7NJN - chains a and d of the 20 polymer chains in the assembly; structure by electron microscopy, 2.64 A resolution.

[Chain a]
Name: ATP synthase subunit a
Source organism: Mycolicibacterium smegmatis MC2 155
UniProtKB: A0R206 (A0R206_MYCS2); residue numbers follow UniProt; this construct covers 1-252
Sequence (252 residues; row label = number of the first residue in the row):
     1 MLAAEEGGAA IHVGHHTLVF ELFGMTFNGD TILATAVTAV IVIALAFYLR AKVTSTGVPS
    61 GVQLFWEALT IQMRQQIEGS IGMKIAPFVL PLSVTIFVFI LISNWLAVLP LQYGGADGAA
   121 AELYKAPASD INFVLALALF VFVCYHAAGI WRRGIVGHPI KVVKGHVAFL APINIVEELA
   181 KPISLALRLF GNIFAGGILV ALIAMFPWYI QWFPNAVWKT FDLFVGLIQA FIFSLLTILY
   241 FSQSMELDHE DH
Not modelled in the structure: 1-9, 248-252
From the paper describing this entry:
  - catalytic residues: H12, H15, H16, D30, N104, Q112, D117, E122, K125, H146, R153, K161, H166, N174, E177, E178, K181, S184, K219, D222, Q229, Y240 (proposed by the authors, not directly observed)

[Chain d]
Name: ATP synthase subunit b-delta
Source organism: Mycolicibacterium smegmatis MC2 155
UniProtKB: A0R203 (ATPFD_MYCS2); residues 1-445 here = UniProt positions 1-445
Sequence (445 residues; each row starts with the number of its first residue):
     1 MSIFIGQLIG FAVIAFIIVK WVVPPVRTLM RNQQEAVRAA LAESAEAAKK LADADAMHAK
    61 ALADAKAESE KVTEEAKQDS ERIAAQLSEQ AGSEAERIKA QGAQQIQLMR QQLIRQLRTG
   121 LGAEAVNKAA EIVRAHVADP QAQSATVDRF LSELEQMAPS SVVIDTAATS RLRAASRQSL
   181 AALVEKFDSV AGGLDADGLT NLADELASVA KLLLSETALN KHLAEPTDDS APKVRLLERL
   241 LSDKVSATTL DLLRTAVSNR WSTESNLIDA VEHTARLALL KRAEIAGEVD EVEEQLFRFG
   301 RVLDAEPRLS ALLSDYTTPA EGRVALLDKA LTGRPGVNQT AAALLSQTVG LLRGERADEA
   361 VIDLAELAVS RRGEVVAHVS AAAELSDAQR TRLTEVLSRI YGRPVSVQLH VDPELLGGLS
   421 ITVGDEVIDG SIASRLAAAQ TGLPD
Not modelled in the structure: 163-168, 226-230, 445

[Interface between chain a and chain d]
Pairs across the interface (35):
  T56(a) - L41(d)
  V58(a) - Q34(d)
  V58(a) - R38(d)
  P59(a) - Q34(d)  hydrogen bond (backbone-side chain)
  P59(a) - V37(d)
  G61(a) - M30(d)
  L64(a) - M30(d)  hydrophobic
  L64(a) - Q33(d)
  L64(a) - Q34(d)
  V108(a) - F11(d)
  L109(a) - F11(d)  hydrophobic
  P110(a) - F4(d)
  P110(a) - Q7(d)
  P110(a) - F11(d)  hydrophobic
  L111(a) - Q7(d)
  Q112(a) - F4(d)
  Q112(a) - Q7(d)
  Y113(a) - I3(d)
  G114(a) - M1(d)
  G114(a) - I3(d)
  A120(a) - I3(d)  hydrophobic
  A204(a) - I3(d)
  W208(a) - S2(d)
  W208(a) - G6(d)
  Q211(a) - I3(d)
  W212(a) - G6(d)
  W212(a) - I9(d)  hydrophobic
  W212(a) - G10(d)
  N215(a) - Q7(d)
  A216(a) - G10(d)
  A216(a) - V13(d)  hydrophobic
  A216(a) - I14(d)
  K219(a) - Q7(d)
  K219(a) - I14(d)
  T220(a) - I14(d)
Interface residues without a listed pair, chain a (22 interface residues in all): L223
Interface residues without a listed pair, chain d (19 interface residues in all): I5, I18

[Overview]
The interface between chain a and chain d involves 22 residues on one side and 19 on the other; the contacts
include 1 hydrogen bond. The hydrogen-bonded pair is P59(a)-Q34(d). The paper reports catalytic residues
H12(a), H15(a) and H16(a) among others.
Here chain a is ATP synthase subunit a and chain d is ATP synthase subunit b-delta, both from
Mycolicibacterium smegmatis MC2 155. Entry 7NJN (Mycobacterium smegmatis ATP synthase state 1d) was determined
by electron microscopy, deposited together with 7NJK, 7NJL, 7NJM, 7NJO, 7NJP, 7NJQ and 20 further entries.
